PDB entry 2NOT | X-ray diffraction, 3.00 A resolution | chain A

Chain A:
Protein: Phospholipase A2
Source organism: Notechis scutatus scutatus
Notes: EC 3.1.1.4
Reference sequence: P00609 (PA23_NOTSC); the author numbering skips numbers that UniProt does not, so the offset changes along the chain: 1-57 = UniProt 1-57; 59-61 = UniProt 58-60; 67-125 = UniProt 61-119
Sequence (119 residues; numbered 1 to 125; 6 numbers in that range are skipped by the numbering (no residue carries them; nothing is unmodelled there); the number before each row is that of its first residue):
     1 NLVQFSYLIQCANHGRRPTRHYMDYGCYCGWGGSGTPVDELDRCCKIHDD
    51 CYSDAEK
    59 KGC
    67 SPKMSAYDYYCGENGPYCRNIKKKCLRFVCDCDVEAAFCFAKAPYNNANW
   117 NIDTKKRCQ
Cystine bridges: Cys-11/Cys-77, Cys-27/Cys-124, Cys-29/Cys-45, Cys-44/Cys-105, Cys-51/Cys-98, Cys-61/Cys-91, Cys-84/Cys-96

In short:
Chain A is Phospholipase A2 (Notechis scutatus scutatus); the structure, Notechis II-5, neurotoxic
phospholipase A2 from notechis scutatus scutatus, was determined by X-ray diffraction together with 1VIP from
the same study.
